6RDV - chains P and U of the 20 polymer chains in the assembly; structure by electron microscopy, 3.10 A resolution.

# Chain P
Protein: Mitochondrial ATP synthase subunit OSCP
Organism: Polytomella sp. Pringsheim 198.80
UniProtKB: D8V7I1 (D8V7I1_9CHLO); residue numbers follow UniProt; this construct covers 1-229
Sequence (229 residues; each row starts with the number of its first residue):
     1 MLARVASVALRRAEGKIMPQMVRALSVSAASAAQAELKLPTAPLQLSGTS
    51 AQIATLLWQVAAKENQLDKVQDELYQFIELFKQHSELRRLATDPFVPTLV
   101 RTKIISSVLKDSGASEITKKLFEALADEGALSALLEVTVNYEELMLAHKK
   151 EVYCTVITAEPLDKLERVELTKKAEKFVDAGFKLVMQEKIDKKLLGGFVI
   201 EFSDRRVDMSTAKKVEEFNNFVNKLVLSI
Unresolved in the structure: 1-36, 151-229

# Chain U
Protein: ATP synthase subunit alpha
Organism: Polytomella sp. Pringsheim 198.80
UniProtKB: A0ZW40 (A0ZW40_9CHLO); residue numbers follow UniProt; this construct covers 1-562
Sequence (562 residues; each row starts with the number of its first residue):
     1 MRSPAAFVARSGLFKASLGQSNWAQKAEQMMASVTRTFAADAKALDELRK
    51 PKFSSKYLIQHVSQKLIPAVKEWEKSYQPPVIHLGRVLSVGDGIARVYGL
   101 KSVQAGELVCFDSGVKGMALNLQADHVGVVVFGNDSVIHQGDLVYRTGQI
   151 VNVPIGPGTLGRVTDGLGQPIDGKGPLTNVRSSLVEVKAPGIIARQSVRE
   201 PLFTGVKAVDALVPIGRGQRELIIGDRQTGKTAVAIDAIIHQKNCNEQVP
   251 KAQRVYCVYVAVGQKRSTVAQLVKLFTQTGAMRYTIMVSATASDAAPLQF
   301 LAPYSGCAMAEYFRDTGKHGLIIYDDLSKQSVAYRQMSLLLRRPPGREAF
   351 PGDVFYLHSRLLERAAKLSKELGGGSLTAFPVIETQAGDVSAYIATNVIS
   401 ITDGQIFLETELFYKGIRPALNVGLSVSRVGSAAQFPGMKQVAGTLKLEL
   451 AQYREVAAFAQFGSDLDAATQYVLERGARLTEMLKQKQFAPIPIERQTVA
   501 VYAATKGFLDKVRVQDIVAAEEAVISQVNPAVFKILKANGKITPALDAHL
   551 KAELRKVKLPGA
Unresolved in the structure: 1-39
Construct notes: conflict Arg266 (Lys in A0ZW40)
Ion coordination: Mg2+: Thr232 (together with ATP)
Residues lining bound ligands: ATP (adenosine-5'-triphosphate): Asp226, Arg227, Gln228, Thr229, Gly230, Lys231, Thr232, Ala233, Asp326, Glu384, Phe413, Arg418, Pro419, Gln486, Lys487, Gln488

# Chain P / chain U interface
Contacting residue pairs (65; chain P residue first):
  Lys69(P) - Tyr57(U)
  Asp72(P) - Phe53(U)
  Asp72(P) - Ser55(U)  hydrogen bond
  Glu73(P) - Tyr57(U)
  Glu73(P) - Leu58(U)
  Tyr75(P) - Lys52(U)
  Tyr75(P) - Phe53(U)  hydrophobic
  Gln76(P) - Ser55(U)
  Gln76(P) - Lys56(U)
  Gln76(P) - Tyr57(U)  hydrogen bond (side chain-backbone)
  Gln76(P) - Leu58(U)  hydrogen bond (side chain-backbone)
  Gln76(P) - Ile59(U)  hydrogen bond (side chain-backbone)
  Phe77(P) - Leu58(U)  hydrophobic
  Ile78(P) - Leu48(U)
  Glu79(P) - Pro51(U)
  Glu79(P) - Phe53(U)
  Leu80(P) - Leu58(U)  hydrophobic
  Leu80(P) - Ile59(U)
  Leu80(P) - Val62(U)  hydrophobic
  Leu80(P) - Ser63(U)
  Lys82(P) - Arg49(U)
  His84(P) - Ser63(U)  hydrogen bond
  His84(P) - Leu66(U)
  Glu86(P) - Val70(U)
  Glu86(P) - Tyr77(U)  hydrogen bond
  Leu87(P) - Leu66(U)  hydrophobic
  Arg89(P) - Tyr77(U)
  Arg89(P) - Gln78(U)  hydrogen bond (side chain-backbone)
  Arg89(P) - Pro79(U)
  Arg89(P) - Pro80(U)
  Leu90(P) - Tyr77(U)
  Asp93(P) - Tyr98(U)
  Pro94(P) - Leu88(U)  hydrophobic
  Pro94(P) - Tyr98(U)
  Phe95(P) - Gln78(U)
  Phe95(P) - Arg86(U)
  Phe95(P) - Val87(U)
  Phe95(P) - Leu88(U)  hydrophobic
  Phe95(P) - Tyr98(U)  hydrophobic
  Val96(P) - Tyr77(U)  hydrophobic
  Pro97(P) - Ser76(U)
  Val100(P) - Trp73(U)  hydrophobic
  Val100(P) - Ser76(U)
  Val100(P) - Tyr77(U)  hydrophobic
  Lys103(P) - Trp73(U)
  Ile104(P) - Ala69(U)
  Ile104(P) - Trp73(U)
  Ser107(P) - Lys65(U)
  Val108(P) - His61(U)  hydrogen bond (backbone-side chain)
  Val108(P) - Val62(U)
  Val108(P) - Lys65(U)
  Val108(P) - Ala69(U)  hydrophobic
  Lys110(P) - His61(U)  hydrogen bond (backbone-side chain)
  Lys110(P) - Lys65(U)
  Ser112(P) - Tyr57(U)
  Ser112(P) - His61(U)
  Gly113(P) - Tyr57(U)
  Gly113(P) - Leu58(U)
  Leu135(P) - Leu45(U)
  Leu135(P) - Leu48(U)
  Glu136(P) - Ala40(U)
  Glu136(P) - Leu45(U)
  Val139(P) - Ala44(U)
  Val139(P) - Leu45(U)  hydrophobic
  Val139(P) - Leu48(U)  hydrophobic
Interface residues without a listed pair, chain P (34 interface residues in all): Thr92, Thr138, Asn140
Interface residues without a listed pair, chain U (32 interface residues in all): Ser54, Gly141

# In short
The interface between chain P and chain U involves 34 residues on one side and 32 on the other, with 9
hydrogen bonds. Polar pairs include Asp72(P)-Ser55(U), Gln76(P)-Tyr57(U) and Gln76(P)-Leu58(U). Chain U binds
ATP.
Here chain P is Mitochondrial ATP synthase subunit OSCP and chain U is ATP synthase subunit alpha, both from
Polytomella sp. Pringsheim 198.80. Entry 6RDV (Cryo-EM structure of Polytomella F-ATP synthase, Rotary
substate 1E, focussed refinement of F1 head and rotor) was determined by electron microscopy, deposited
together with 6RD4, 6RD5, 6RD6, 6RD7, 6RD8, 6RD9 and 46 further entries.
